Entry 7EPN (X-ray diffraction, 1.90 A resolution); this record covers chains A and B.

[Chain A (and B)]
Molecule: SnoaL-like domain-containing protein
Source organism: Mycolicibacterium smegmatis (strain ATCC 700084 / mc(2)155)
Notes: chain B of this document is another copy of the same molecule, construct and numbering; everything in this record applies to it too
UniProtKB: I7FVV8 (I7FVV8_MYCS2); residues 1-149 here = UniProt positions 1-149
Amino-acid sequence (149 residues; row label = number of the first residue in the row):
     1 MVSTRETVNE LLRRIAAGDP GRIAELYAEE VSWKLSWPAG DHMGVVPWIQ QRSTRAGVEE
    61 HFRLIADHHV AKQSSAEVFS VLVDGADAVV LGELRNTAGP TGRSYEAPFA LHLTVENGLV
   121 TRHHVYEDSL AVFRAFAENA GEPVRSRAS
Not modelled in the structure: 1, 41-43, 138-149 (chain B: 138-149)

[Interface between chain A and chain B]
Residue-residue contacts (49):
  R5(A) with D84(B), salt bridge
  K34(A) with F79(B); P108(B)
  S36(A) with D128(B)
  W37(A) with D128(B), hydrogen bond (backbone-side chain); L130(B), hydrophobic
  P38(A) with D128(B); L130(B); A131(B), hydrophobic; R134(B)
  V81(A) with D84(B)
  L82(A) with D84(B); D87(B); V89(B), hydrophobic; H112(B)
  V83(A) with D84(B), hydrogen bond (backbone-side chain)
  D84(A) with R5(B), salt bridge; L82(B); V83(B), hydrogen bond (side chain-backbone)
  D87(A) with L82(B)
  L91(A) with H112(B); Y126(B), hydrophobic
  P108(A) with Y126(B), hydrophobic
  F109(A) with Y126(B)
  A110(A) with A110(B), hydrophobic; Y126(B)
  H112(A) with L91(B)
  Y126(A) with L91(B), hydrophobic; P108(B), hydrophobic; F109(B); A110(B); Y126(B)
  E127(A) with E127(B)
  D128(A) with S36(B); W37(B), hydrogen bond (side chain-backbone); P38(B); S129(B), hydrogen bond
  S129(A) with D128(B), hydrogen bond; S129(B), hydrogen bond (side chain-backbone); L130(B), hydrogen bond (side chain-backbone)
  L130(A) with W37(B), hydrophobic; P38(B); S129(B), hydrogen bond (backbone-side chain); L130(B)
  A131(A) with P38(B), hydrophobic
  F133(A) with L130(B), hydrophobic; R134(B)
  R134(A) with P38(B); H42(B), hydrogen bond
Other interface residues (no listed pair), chain A (26 interface residues in all): S80, V89, G92
Other interface residues (no listed pair), chain B (28 interface residues in all): K34, V81, A88, G92, F133

[In short]
Chain A and chain B form an interface of 26 and 28 residues respectively; the contacts include 10 hydrogen
bonds and 2 salt bridges. Among the polar pairs are R5(A)-D84(B), W37(A)-D128(B) and V83(A)-D84(B).
Both chains are SnoaL-like domain-containing protein (Mycolicibacterium smegmatis (strain ATCC 700084 /
mc(2)155)). Entry 7EPN (Ketosteroid Isomerase KSI native) was determined by X-ray diffraction, deposited
together with 7EPO.
